7E72 - chains B and E of the 3 polymer chains in the assembly; structure by X-ray diffraction, 2.09 A resolution.

# Chain B
Protein: the chimeric Fab fragment of 3H7 (light chain)
Organism: Homo sapiens
Notes: antibody fragment or engineered binder
Sequence (214 residues; numbered 1 to 214; the number before each row is that of its first residue):
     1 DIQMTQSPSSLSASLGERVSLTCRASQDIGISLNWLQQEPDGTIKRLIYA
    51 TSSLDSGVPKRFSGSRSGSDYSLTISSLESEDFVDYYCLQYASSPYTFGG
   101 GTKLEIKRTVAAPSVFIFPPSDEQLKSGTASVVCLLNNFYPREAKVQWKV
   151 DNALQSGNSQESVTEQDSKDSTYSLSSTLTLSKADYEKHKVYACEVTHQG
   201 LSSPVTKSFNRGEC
Disulfides: Cys23-Cys88, Cys134-Cys194
From the paper describing this entry:
  - contacts within the chain: Arg46-Asp55

# Chain E
Protein: Angiopoietin-1 receptor
Organism: Homo sapiens
Notes: EC 2.7.10.1
Reference sequence: Q02763 (TIE2_HUMAN); numbering as in UniProt (aligned over 541-735)
Sequence (199 residues; row label = number of the first residue in the row):
   537 GSHMIGLPPPRGLNLLPKSQTTLNLTWQPIFPSSEDDFYVEVERRSVQKS
   587 DQQNIKVPGNLTSVLLNNLHPREQYVVRARVNTKAQGEWSEDLTAWTLSD
   637 ILPPQPENIKISNITHSSAVISWTILDGYSISSITIRYKVQGKNEDQHVD
   687 VKIKNATITQYQLKGLEPETAYQVDIFAENNIGSSNPAFSHELVTLPES
Disordered / not traced: 537-539
Sequence notes: expression tag (537-540)
Curated features (UniProtKB/Swiss-Prot):
  - glycosylation (N-linked (GlcNAc...) asparagine): Asn560, Asn596, Asn649, Asn691
From the paper describing this entry:
  - self-association interface (contacts with another copy of this molecule); pairs are residue here / residue on that copy: Asp682-Asn691, Gln683-Tyr697, Lys700-Glu703, Asp682, Val685, Val687
  - mutagenesis - V685D/V687D/K700E: abolished signaling in response to hTAAB
  - mutagenesis - V685D/V687D/K700E: abolished signaling in response to COMP-Angpt1
  - specificity-determining residues: Val730 (by similarity / conservation)

# How chain B and chain E interact
Residue-residue contacts (16):
  Asp28(B) with Pro733(E)
  Gly30(B) with Pro733(E)
  Ile31(B) with Glu705(E); Thr706(E); Ala707(E); Val730(E), hydrophobic
  Ser32(B) with Val730(E)
  Arg46(B) with Glu728(E), salt bridge
  Tyr49(B) with Gln677(E); Ala707(E); Glu728(E); Leu729(E); Val730(E)
  Ser53(B) with Gln677(E), hydrogen bond
  Arg66(B) with Glu705(E), salt bridge
  Ala92(B) with Leu732(E)
Other interface residues (no listed pair), chain B (11 interface residues in all): Ile29, Ala50
Other interface residues (no listed pair), chain E (11 interface residues in all): Tyr708, Thr731
Interface features reported in the paper:
  - specific contacts: Arg46(B)-Glu728(E) (salt bridge), Ser53(B)-Gln677(E) (hydrogen bond), Arg66(B)-Glu705(E)
  - epitope / paratope residues, chain B: Ile31(B), Arg46(B), Tyr49(B), Ala50(B), Ser53(B), Arg66(B), Ala92(B)
  - epitope / paratope residues, chain E: Gln677(E), Glu705(E), Ala707(E), Glu728(E), Val730(E), Leu732(E)

# Overview
Chain B and chain E each contribute 11 residues to their interface; the contacts include 1 hydrogen bond and 2
salt bridges. Polar pairs include Arg46(B)-Glu728(E), Arg66(B)-Glu705(E) and Ser53(B)-Gln677(E). The authors
report a salt bridge between Arg46(B) and Glu728(E); a hydrogen bond between Ser53(B) and Gln677(E); a contact
between Arg66(B) and Glu705(E). From the paper: V685D/V687D/K700E of chain E abolish signaling in response to
hTAAB; epitope/paratope residues Ile31(B), Arg46(B) and Gln677(E) among others.
Chain B is the chimeric Fab fragment of 3H7 (light chain) and chain E is Angiopoietin-1 receptor, both from
Homo sapiens; the structure, Crystal structure of Tie2-agonistic antibody in complex with human Tie2 Fn2-3,
was determined by X-ray diffraction.
